Entry 8W9M (electron microscopy, 3.10 A resolution); this record covers chains A and C of the 4 polymer chains in the assembly.

Chain A:
Name: Nitrate transport permease protein
Organism: Nostoc sp. PCC 7120
UniProt: Q8YZ77 (Q8YZ77_NOSS1); residues 1-279 here = UniProt positions 1-279
Chain sequence (279 residues; numbered 1 to 279; the number before each row is that of its first residue):
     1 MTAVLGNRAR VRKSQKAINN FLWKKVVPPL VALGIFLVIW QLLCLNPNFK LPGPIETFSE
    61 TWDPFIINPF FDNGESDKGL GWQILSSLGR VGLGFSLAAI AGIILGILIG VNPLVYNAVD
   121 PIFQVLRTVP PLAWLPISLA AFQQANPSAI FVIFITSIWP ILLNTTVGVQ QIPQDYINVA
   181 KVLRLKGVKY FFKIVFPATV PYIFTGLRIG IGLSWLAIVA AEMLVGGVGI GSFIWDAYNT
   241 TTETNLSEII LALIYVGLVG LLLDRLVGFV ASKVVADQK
Not modelled in the structure: 1-20, 267-279

Chain C:
Name: Nitrate transport ATP-binding protein
Organism: Nostoc sp. PCC 7120
UniProt: Q8YZ76 (Q8YZ76_NOSS1); residues 1-657 here = UniProt positions 1-657
Chain sequence (682 residues; numbered 1 to 682; the number before each row is that of its first residue):
     1 MPTFVEIDHV DRIFDLPNGG RYIALKNIEL KIKQGEFVSL IGHSGCGKST LLNIIAGLDR
    61 ASIGGVTLEG REIREPSPDR MVVFQNYSLL PWLTVRENVA LAVDEVYQGK SKGERRAIIE
   121 EHIDMVGLRL AANKRPSELS GGMKQRVAIA RALATRPKLL LLDQPFGALD ALTRGSLQEQ
   181 LMKICNEHQI TCVMVTHDVD EALLLSDRVV MLTNGPEAHI GQILEVPISR PRQRLEVVKH
   241 PSYYNLRNEI IYFLNQQKLA KKRQTQQASA PLGTAKAVIE IGFMPLTDSA PLIVAKEKGF
   301 FAKYGLDNVI LNRANNWQAI ATGVVTGKLD AAQMVAGMPI ALTLGAGSQT PTPVINALNL
   361 SRNANAITFS KRLYNQGVRS LADLKAVIDS SPDQILTLGV VHSASMQNLI LRYWLAAGGI
   421 DPDRDVSLTV IPPTQMVSQL KAGNIDGYCA GEPWNYQAVH DDLGFVAATA LEIWSGQPKK
   481 VLGVREDWAQ KYPETYLNLV KALIEACKYC DDLRNREEIL EILCRPEYLD VNPAYVRSGF
   541 IDPYDRGDGT PPQQLTAYNQ FYLNKTNYPN RTEILWMITQ MARWGLTPFP KNWVEITERV
   601 CRTDIFGAAA RDLGLLDIGE DDPIHLFDGK LFNPSEPIEY LKSLEIRRQI RIEEVFISSG
   661 DYKDHDGDYK DHDIDYKDDD DK
Not modelled in the structure: 1-2, 259-682
Sequence notes: engineered mutation Gln-164 (Glu in Q8YZ76); expression tag (658-682)

Interface between chain A and chain C:
Pairs across the interface - 31 pairs, chain A then chain C:
  Asp-175(A) / Asn-86(C)  hydrogen bond
  Asp-175(A) / Ser-88(C)
  Tyr-176(A) / Leu-89(C)
  Tyr-176(A) / Leu-90(C)  hydrophobic
  Tyr-176(A) / Pro-91(C)
  Tyr-176(A) / Trp-92(C)  hydrophobic
  Asn-178(A) / Leu-58(C)
  Val-179(A) / Ser-88(C)
  Val-179(A) / Arg-151(C)
  Lys-181(A) / Pro-76(C)
  Val-182(A) / Pro-76(C)  hydrophobic
  Val-182(A) / Ser-77(C)
  Val-182(A) / Pro-78(C)
  Val-182(A) / Met-81(C)  hydrophobic
  Val-182(A) / Phe-84(C)  hydrophobic
  Leu-183(A) / Met-81(C)  hydrophobic
  Leu-183(A) / Leu-101(C)
  Leu-183(A) / Ala-102(C)  hydrophobic
  Arg-184(A) / Glu-75(C)  salt bridge
  Arg-184(A) / Pro-76(C)  hydrogen bond (side chain-backbone)
  Arg-184(A) / Ser-77(C)
  Arg-184(A) / Pro-78(C)
  Arg-184(A) / Glu-105(C)
  Leu-185(A) / Glu-105(C)
  Lys-189(A) / Glu-105(C)  salt bridge
  Lys-189(A) / Gln-108(C)
  Lys-193(A) / Trp-92(C)
  Lys-193(A) / Leu-101(C)
  Ile-194(A) / Leu-90(C)  hydrophobic
  Pro-197(A) / Trp-92(C)
  Ala-198(A) / Trp-92(C)  hydrophobic
Interface residues without a listed pair, chain C (20 interface residues in all): Arg-80, Val-82

Overview:
14 residues of chain A and 20 residues of chain C are in contact, with 2 hydrogen bonds and 2 salt bridges.
Among the polar pairs are Arg-184(A)/Glu-75(C), Lys-189(A)/Glu-105(C) and Asp-175(A)/Asn-86(C).
Chain A is Nitrate transport permease protein and chain C is Nitrate transport ATP-binding protein, both from
Nostoc sp. PCC 7120; the structure, Cryo-EM structure of the cyanobacterial nitrate transporter NrtBCD in
complex with ATP, was determined by electron microscopy (same publication as 8WM7 and 8WM8).
